PDB entry 8GPN | electron microscopy, 3.20 A resolution | chains D and I of the 11 polymer chains in the assembly

== Chain D ==
Protein: Histone H2B 1.1
From: Xenopus laevis
UniProtKB: P02281 (H2B11_XENLA); residues 0-125 here correspond to UniProt positions 1-126 (UniProt number = residue number + 1)
Amino-acid sequence (126 residues; each row starts with the number of its first residue; numbering starts at 0):
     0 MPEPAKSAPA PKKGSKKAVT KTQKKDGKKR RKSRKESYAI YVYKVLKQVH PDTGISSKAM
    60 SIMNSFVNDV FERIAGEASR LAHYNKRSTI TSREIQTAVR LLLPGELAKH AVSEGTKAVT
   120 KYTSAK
Not modelled in the structure: 0-31, 125
UniProt features mapped onto this chain:
  - modified residue: Lys5 (N6-acetyllysine), Lys12 (N6-acetyllysine), Ser14 (Phosphoserine), Lys15 (N6-acetyllysine), Lys20 (N6-acetyllysine)
  - glycosylation: Ser112 (O-linked (GlcNAc) serine)
  - cross-link: Lys120 (Glycyl lysine isopeptide (Lys-Gly) (interchain with G-Cter in ubiquitin))

== Chain I ==
Molecule: 177-nt DNA strand
Sequence (177 nucleotides; numbered -14 to 162; the number before each row is that of its first residue; numbers below 1 keep their minus sign (DA-14 is residue -14)):
   -14 ATCCATCCGG ATCCCCTGGA GAATCCCGGT GCCGAGGCCG CTCAATTGGT CGTAGACAGC
    46 TCTAGCACCG CTTAAACGCA CGTACGCGCT GTCCCCCGCG TTTTAACCGC CAAGGGGATT
   106 ACTCCCTAGT CTCCAGGCAC GTGTCACATA TATACATCCT GTTCCAGTGC CGGAGAT
Not modelled in the structure: -14 to 1, 148-162

== Interface between chain D and chain I ==
Pairs across the interface (12):
  Ser32(D) - DT104(I)  phosphate contact
  Tyr42(D) - DG21(I)  hydrogen bond to the phosphate
  Gly53(D) - DG21(I)  phosphate contact
  Ile54(D) - DA20(I)  sugar contact
  Ile54(D) - DG21(I)  hydrogen bond to the phosphate
  Ser55(D) - DA20(I)  phosphate contact
  Ser56(D) - DA20(I)  hydrogen bond to the phosphate
  Arg86(D) - DG40(I)  phosphate contact
  Arg86(D) - DA41(I)  salt bridge to the phosphate
  Ser87(D) - DA39(I)  hydrogen bond to the phosphate
  Ser87(D) - DG40(I)  hydrogen bond to the phosphate
  Thr88(D) - DG40(I)  hydrogen bond to the phosphate
Other interface residues (no listed pair), chain D (11 interface residues in all): Arg33, Lys85
Other interface residues (no listed pair), chain I (9 interface residues in all): DG22, DT27, DC28

== In short ==
Chain D and chain I form an interface of 11 and 9 residues respectively, with 6 hydrogen bonds and 1 salt
bridge. Polar pairs include Tyr42(D)-DG21(I), Ile54(D)-DG21(I) and Ser56(D)-DA20(I).
Here chain D is Histone H2B 1.1 (Xenopus laevis) and chain I is a 177-nt DNA strand. Entry 8GPN (Human menin
in complex with H3K79Me2 nucleosome) was determined by electron microscopy.
